PDB entry 3CLC | X-ray diffraction, 2.80 A resolution | chains D and F of the 6 polymer chains in the assembly

# Chain D
Molecule: Regulatory protein
Source organism: Enterobacter sp
Reference sequence: Q8GGH0 (Q8GGH0_9ENTR); numbering as in UniProt (aligned over 1-79)
Sequence (82 residues; each row starts with the number of its first residue; numbers below 1 keep their minus sign (Gly-2 is residue -2)):
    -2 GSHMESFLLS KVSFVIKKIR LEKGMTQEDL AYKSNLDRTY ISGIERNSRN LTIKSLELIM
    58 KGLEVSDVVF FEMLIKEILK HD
Unresolved in the structure: -2 to 1, 78-79
Sequence notes: expression tag (-2 to 0)
What the authors report for this chain:
  - binding site for the 35-nt DNA strand: Arg17, Gln24, Arg35, Tyr37, Ser39, Arg43, Ser52
  - mutagenesis - E25A: decreased binding to intact operator DNA
  - mutagenesis - R35A: abolished binding to operator DNA
  - binding site for the 35-nt DNA strand (chain F): Arg35
  - specificity-determining residues: Arg35
  - binding site for the 35-nt DNA strand: Thr36, Arg46 (proposed by the authors, not directly observed)

# Chain F
Molecule: 35-nt DNA strand
Sequence (35 nucleotides; row label = number of the first residue in the row):
     1 ATGTTGACTA TAATCACACG GACTATAAGT CACAT

# Chain D / chain F interface
Pairs across the interface (12; chain D residue first):
  Thr23(D) - DA1(F)  phosphate contact
  Thr23(D) - DT2(F)  phosphate contact
  Gln24(D) - DT2(F)  hydrogen bond to the phosphate
  Gln24(D) - DG3(F)  hydrogen bond to the phosphate
  Glu25(D) - DA1(F)  sugar contact
  Glu25(D) - DT2(F)  hydrogen bond to the phosphate
  Arg35(D) - DT2(F)  base contact
  Arg35(D) - DG3(F)  hydrogen bond to the base
  Thr36(D) - DT4(F)  base contact
  Ser39(D) - DG3(F)  hydrogen bond to the phosphate
  Arg43(D) - DG3(F)  sugar contact
  Arg43(D) - DT4(F)  salt bridge to the phosphate
Interface residues without a listed pair, chain D (8 interface residues in all): Arg17

# Summary
8 residues of chain D and 4 residues of chain F are in contact; the contacts include 5 hydrogen bonds and 1
salt bridge. Polar contacts include Arg35(D)-DG3(F), Gln24(D)-DT2(F) and Gln24(D)-DG3(F). From the paper: a
binding site for the 35-nt DNA strand at Arg17(D), Gln24(D) and Arg35(D) among others; E25A of chain D reduces
binding to intact operator DNA.
Here chain D is Regulatory protein (Enterobacter sp) and chain F is a 35-nt DNA strand. Entry 3CLC (Crystal
Structure of the Restriction-Modification Controller Protein C.Esp1396I Tetramer in Complex with its Natural
35 Base-Pair ...) was determined by X-ray diffraction.
